PDB entry 7SD9 | X-ray diffraction, 1.85 A resolution | chain A

== Chain A ==
Protein: 3C-like proteinase
Organism: Severe acute respiratory syndrome coronavirus 2
UniProtKB: P0DTD1 (R1AB_SARS2); residues 1-306 here correspond to UniProt positions 3264-3569 (UniProt number = residue number + 3263)
Chain sequence (306 residues; numbered 1 to 306; the number before each row is that of its first residue):
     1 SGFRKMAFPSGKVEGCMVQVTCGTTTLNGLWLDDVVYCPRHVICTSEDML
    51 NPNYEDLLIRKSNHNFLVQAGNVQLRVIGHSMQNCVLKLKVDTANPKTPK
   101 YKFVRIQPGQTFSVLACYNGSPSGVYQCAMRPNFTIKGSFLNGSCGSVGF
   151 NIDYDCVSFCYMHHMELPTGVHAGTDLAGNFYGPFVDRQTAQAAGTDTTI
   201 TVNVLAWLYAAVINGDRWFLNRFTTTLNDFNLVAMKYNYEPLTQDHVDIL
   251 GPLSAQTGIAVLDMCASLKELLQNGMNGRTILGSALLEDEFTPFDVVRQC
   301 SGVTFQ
Construct notes: conflict Ala178 (Glu3441 in P0DTD1)
Swiss-Prot annotation at these positions:
  - active site: His41 (For 3CL-PRO activity), Cys145 (Nucleophile)
  - site: Gln306 (Cleavage)
  - cross-link (Glycyl lysine isopeptide (Lys-Gly)): Lys5 (interchain with G-Cter in ubiquitin), Lys90 (interchain with G-Cter in ubiquitin)
Glycans and other covalent adducts: compound 8T6 linked to Cys145
Small-molecule neighbours: 8T6 (N-[(2S)-1-({(2S)-1-hydroxy-3-[(3S)-2-oxopyrrolidin-3-yl]propan-2-yl}amino)-4,4-dimethyl-1-oxopentan-2-yl]-1H-indole-2-carboxamide): Ser1, His41, Met49, Tyr54, Phe140, Leu141, Asn142, Gly143, Ser144, His163, His164, Met165, Glu166, Pro168, His172, Asp187, Arg188, Gln189
From the paper describing this entry:
  - binding site for 8T6: His41, Phe140, Gly143, Ser144, Cys145, His163, His164, Met165, Glu166
  - catalytic residues: Cys145 (citing earlier work)

== Overview ==
Compound 8T6 is covalently linked to Cys145. Curated annotation (UniProt) lists active-site residues His41 and
Cys145. From the paper: the catalytic residue Cys145; a binding site for 8T6 at His41, Phe140 and Gly143 among
others.
Chain A is 3C-like proteinase (Severe acute respiratory syndrome coronavirus 2); the structure, Structure of
the SARS-CoV-2 main protease in complex with inhibitor MPI48, was determined by X-ray diffraction (same
publication as 8STY, 8STZ, 7SDA and 7SDC).
